Entry 2L5X (solution NMR); this record covers chains C and D of the 4 polymer chains in the assembly.

[Chain C]
Name: Protein S100-A13
Organism: Homo sapiens
UniProt: Q99584 (S10AD_HUMAN); residues 1-98 here = UniProt positions 1-98
Chain sequence (98 residues; each row starts with the number of its first residue):
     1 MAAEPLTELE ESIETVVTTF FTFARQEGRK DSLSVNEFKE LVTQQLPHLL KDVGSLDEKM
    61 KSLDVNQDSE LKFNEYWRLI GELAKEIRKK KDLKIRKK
Swiss-Prot annotation at these positions:
  - binding site (Ca(2+)): Ser-32, Glu-37, Asp-64, Asn-66, Asp-68, Glu-70, Glu-75
  - modified residue: Ser-32 (Phosphoserine)

[Chain D]
Name: Interleukin-1 alpha
Organism: Homo sapiens
UniProt: P01583 (IL1A_HUMAN); residues 9-159 here correspond to UniProt positions 121-271 (UniProt number = residue number + 112)
Chain sequence (151 residues; row label = number of the first residue in the row):
     9 NVKYNFMRII KYEFILNDAL NQSIIRANDQ YLTAAALHNL DEAVKFDMGA YKSSKDDAKI
    69 TVILRISKTQ LYVTAQDEDQ PVLLKEMPEI PKTITGSETN LLFFWETHGT KNYFTSVAHP
   129 NLFIATKQDY WVCLAGGPPS ITDFQILENQ A
Swiss-Prot annotation at these positions:
  - glycosylation: Asn-29 (N-linked (GlcNAc...) asparagine)

[Interface between chain C and chain D]
Pairs across the interface - 30 pairs, chain C then chain D:
  Met-1(C) with Asn-36(D); Tyr-39(D)
  Arg-25(C) with Met-95(D)
  Gln-26(C) with Met-95(D)
  Glu-27(C) with Met-95(D)
  Gly-28(C) with Met-95(D); Ser-105(D); Glu-106(D)
  Arg-29(C) with Ala-83(D); Gln-84(D); Leu-91(D); Lys-93(D); Ser-105(D); Asn-108(D)
  Lys-30(C) with Gln-38(D); Leu-92(D); Lys-93(D)
  Asp-31(C) with Gln-84(D); Leu-91(D); Lys-93(D)
  Ser-34(C) with Ser-105(D)
  Asp-68(C) with His-127(D)
  Ser-69(C) with Gly-104(D)
  Glu-70(C) with Gly-104(D); Ser-105(D); Thr-107(D); Asn-108(D)
  Lys-72(C) with Gln-84(D); Asp-85(D)
  Phe-73(C) with Gln-84(D)
Also at the interface, not in a pair above, chain D (18 interface residues in all): Thr-82, Glu-94

[Overview]
The interface between chain C and chain D involves 14 residues on one side and 18 on the other. UniProt lists
7 Ca2+-binding residues on chain C.
Here chain C is Protein S100-A13 and chain D is Interleukin-1 alpha, both from Homo sapiens. Entry 2L5X
(Solution structure of IL1A-S100A13 complex) was determined by solution NMR.
